9KWM - chain A; structure by X-ray diffraction, 1.89 A resolution.

# Chain A
Name: Liver carboxylesterase 1
From: Homo sapiens
Notes: EC 3.1.1.1, 3.1.1.13, 3.1.1.56
Reference sequence: P23141 (EST1_HUMAN); residues 4-536 here correspond to UniProt positions 21-553 (UniProt number = residue number + 17)
Sequence (533 residues; each row starts with the number of its first residue):
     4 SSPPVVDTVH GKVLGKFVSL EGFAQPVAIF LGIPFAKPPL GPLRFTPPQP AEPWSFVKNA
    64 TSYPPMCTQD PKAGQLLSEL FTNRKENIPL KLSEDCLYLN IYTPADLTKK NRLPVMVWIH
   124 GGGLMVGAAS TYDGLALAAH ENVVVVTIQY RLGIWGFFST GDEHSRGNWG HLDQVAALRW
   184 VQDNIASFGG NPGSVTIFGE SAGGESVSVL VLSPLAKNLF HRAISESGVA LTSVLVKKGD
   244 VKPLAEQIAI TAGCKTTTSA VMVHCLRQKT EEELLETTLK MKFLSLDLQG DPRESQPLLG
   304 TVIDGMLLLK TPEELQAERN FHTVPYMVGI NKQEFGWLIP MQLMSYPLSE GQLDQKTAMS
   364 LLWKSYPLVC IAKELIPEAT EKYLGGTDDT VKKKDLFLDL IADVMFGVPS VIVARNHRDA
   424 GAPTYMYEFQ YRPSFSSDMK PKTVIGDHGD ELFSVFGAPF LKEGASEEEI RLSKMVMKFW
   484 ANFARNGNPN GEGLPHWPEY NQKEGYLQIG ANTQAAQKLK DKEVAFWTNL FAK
Cystine bridges: Cys-70/Cys-99, Cys-257/Cys-268
Covalently attached groups: (1R)-1-(2-chlorophenyl)-2,2,2-tris(fluoranyl)ethanol (A1EIZ) linked to Ser-204
Ligand contacts: A1EIZ ((1R)-1-(2-chlorophenyl)-2,2,2-tris(fluoranyl)ethanol): Leu-80, Phe-84, Gly-124, Gly-125, Gly-126, Glu-203, Ala-205, Ser-230, Val-237, Leu-238, Ile-342, Leu-346, Met-347, Met-408, Phe-409, His-451
Reported in the primary citation:
  - catalytic residues: Ser-204
  - binding site for A1EIZ: Gly-125, Gly-126, Ser-204, Ala-205
  - catalytic residues: Glu-337, His-451 (citing earlier work)

# Summary
Covalently linked compound A1EIZ: at Ser-204. From the paper: catalytic residues Ser-204, Glu-337 and His-451;
a binding site for A1EIZ at Gly-125, Gly-126 and Ser-204 among others.
Chain A is Liver carboxylesterase 1 (Homo sapiens); the structure, hCES1A contently binding with compound F-4
at the catalytic pocket, was determined by X-ray diffraction (same publication as 9KWL).
